Entry 8VRG (X-ray diffraction, 1.22 A resolution); this record covers chain A.

== Chain A ==
Name: Peptidyl-prolyl cis-trans isomerase B
From: Escherichia coli
Notes: EC 5.2.1.8
UniProtKB: P23869 (PPIB_ECOLI); numbering as in UniProt (aligned over 1-164)
Chain sequence (170 residues; row label = number of the first residue in the row):
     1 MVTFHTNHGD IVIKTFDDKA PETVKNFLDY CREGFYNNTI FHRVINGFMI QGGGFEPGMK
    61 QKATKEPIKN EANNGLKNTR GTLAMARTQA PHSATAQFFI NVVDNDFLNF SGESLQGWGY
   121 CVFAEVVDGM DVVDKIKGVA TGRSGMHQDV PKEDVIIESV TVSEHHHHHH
Modified residues: Leu-28, Leu-76, Leu-83, Leu-108, Leu-115 ((4S)-5-fluoro-L-leucine; LEF)
Sequence notes: expression tag (165-170)

== Summary ==
Chain A is Peptidyl-prolyl cis-trans isomerase B (Escherichia coli); the structure, E. coli peptidyl-prolyl
cis-trans isomerase containing delta1-monofluoro-leucines, was determined by X-ray diffraction, deposited
together with 8VRH and 8VRI.
